PDB entry 5B5Y | X-ray diffraction, 1.75 A resolution | chains A and B

[Chain A (and B)]
Molecule: PtLCIB4
Organism: Phaeodactylum tricornutum
Notes: chain B of this document is another copy of the same molecule, construct and numbering; everything in this record applies to it too
Sequence (284 residues; row label = number of the first residue in the row; numbers below 1 keep their minus sign (Met-14 is residue -14)):
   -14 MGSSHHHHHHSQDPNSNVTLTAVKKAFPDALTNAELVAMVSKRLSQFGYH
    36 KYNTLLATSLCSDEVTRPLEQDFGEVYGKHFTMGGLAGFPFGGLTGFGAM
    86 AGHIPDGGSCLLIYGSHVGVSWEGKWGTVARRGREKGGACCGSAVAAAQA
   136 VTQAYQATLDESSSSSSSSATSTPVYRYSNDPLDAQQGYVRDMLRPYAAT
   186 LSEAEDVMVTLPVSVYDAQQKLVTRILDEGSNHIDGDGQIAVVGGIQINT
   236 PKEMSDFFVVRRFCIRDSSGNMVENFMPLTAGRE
Unresolved in the structure: -14 to 3, 144-165, 263-269 (chain B: -14 to 1, 144-165, 265-269)
Metal / ion sites: Zn2+: Cys46, His102, Cys126
From the paper describing this entry:
  - Zn2+ coordination: Cys46, His102, Cys126
  - catalytic residues: Asp48, Arg116
  - contacts within the chain: Asp48-Arg116 (salt bridge)
  - mutagenesis - S47R, D48A, H88A, R116A: abolished catalytic activity
  - binding site for acetate ion: Phe66, Leu71, Ala84, His88, Gly127
  - conformationally variable residues (domain motion): Ser47

[Interface between chain A and chain B]
Residue-residue contacts - 81 pairs, chain A then chain B:
  Lys36(A) - Arg117(B)  hydrogen bond (backbone-side chain)
  Tyr37(A) - Arg117(B)  hydrogen bond (backbone-side chain)
  Thr39(A) - Arg117(B)  hydrogen bond (backbone-side chain)
  Ser47(A) - Phe66(B)
  Ser47(A) - Thr67(B)  hydrogen bond (backbone-backbone)
  Asp48(A) - Phe66(B)
  Asp48(A) - His88(B)  salt bridge
  Glu49(A) - Lys64(B)
  Glu49(A) - His65(B)
  Glu49(A) - Phe66(B)
  Glu49(A) - His88(B)  salt bridge
  Arg52(A) - Lys64(B)
  Arg52(A) - His65(B)  hydrogen bond (side chain-backbone)
  Arg52(A) - Thr67(B)
  Gln56(A) - Lys64(B)
  Lys64(A) - Glu49(B)
  Lys64(A) - Val50(B)
  Lys64(A) - Pro53(B)
  Lys64(A) - Gln56(B)
  His65(A) - Glu49(B)
  His65(A) - Arg52(B)  hydrogen bond (backbone-side chain)
  Phe66(A) - Ser47(B)
  Phe66(A) - Asp48(B)
  Phe66(A) - Glu49(B)
  Thr67(A) - Ser47(B)  hydrogen bond (backbone-backbone)
  Thr67(A) - Arg52(B)
  Leu71(A) - Gly77(B)
  Leu71(A) - Gly81(B)
  Phe76(A) - Gln171(B)
  Gly77(A) - Leu71(B)
  Gly77(A) - Gln171(B)
  Gly78(A) - Leu168(B)
  Leu79(A) - Leu168(B)  hydrogen bond (backbone-backbone)
  Leu79(A) - Asp169(B)
  Thr80(A) - Leu71(B)
  Thr80(A) - Asp169(B)  hydrogen bond (backbone-side chain)
  Thr80(A) - Gln172(B)
  Gly81(A) - Leu71(B)
  Ala86(A) - Arg119(B)
  Gly87(A) - Arg119(B)  hydrogen bond (backbone-side chain)
  His88(A) - Asp48(B)  salt bridge
  His88(A) - Glu49(B)  salt bridge
  His88(A) - Arg116(B)  hydrogen bond
  His88(A) - Arg119(B)
  Ile89(A) - Arg119(B)  hydrogen bond (backbone-side chain)
  Pro90(A) - Arg117(B)
  Pro90(A) - Gly118(B)
  Asp91(A) - Gly118(B)  hydrogen bond (backbone-backbone)
  Asp91(A) - Arg119(B)  salt bridge
  Asp91(A) - Glu120(B)  hydrogen bond (side chain-backbone)
  Arg116(A) - His88(B)  hydrogen bond
  Arg117(A) - Lys36(B)  hydrogen bond (side chain-backbone)
  Arg117(A) - Tyr37(B)  hydrogen bond (side chain-backbone)
  Arg117(A) - Thr39(B)  hydrogen bond (side chain-backbone)
  Arg117(A) - Leu40(B)
  Arg117(A) - Pro90(B)
  Gly118(A) - Pro90(B)
  Gly118(A) - Asp91(B)  hydrogen bond (backbone-backbone)
  Arg119(A) - Ala86(B)
  Arg119(A) - Gly87(B)  hydrogen bond (side chain-backbone)
  Arg119(A) - His88(B)
  Arg119(A) - Ile89(B)  hydrogen bond (side chain-backbone)
  Arg119(A) - Asp91(B)
  Glu120(A) - Asp91(B)  hydrogen bond (backbone-side chain)
  Pro167(A) - Tyr174(B)  hydrophobic
  Leu168(A) - Gly78(B)
  Leu168(A) - Leu79(B)  hydrogen bond (backbone-backbone)
  Leu168(A) - Arg210(B)
  Leu168(A) - Ile211(B)  hydrophobic
  Leu168(A) - Glu214(B)
  Asp169(A) - Leu79(B)
  Asp169(A) - Thr80(B)  hydrogen bond
  Ala170(A) - Tyr174(B)
  Gln171(A) - Phe76(B)
  Gln171(A) - Gly77(B)
  Gln171(A) - Gln171(B)
  Gln172(A) - Thr80(B)
  Tyr174(A) - Ala170(B)
  Tyr174(A) - Tyr174(B)  hydrogen bond
  Arg210(A) - Leu168(B)
  Ile211(A) - Leu168(B)  hydrophobic
Other interface residues (no listed pair), chain A (46 interface residues in all): Asn38, Leu40, Tyr62, Asp166, Met178, Leu207, Glu214
Other interface residues (no listed pair), chain B (47 interface residues in all): Asn38, Asp166, Pro167, Met178, Leu207
The authors on this interface:
  - specific contacts: His88(A)-Arg116(B) (pi stacking), Arg116(A)-His88(B)

[Summary]
46 residues of chain A face 47 of chain B across their interface; the contacts include 25 hydrogen bonds and 5
salt bridges. Polar pairs include Asp48(A)-His88(B), Glu49(A)-His88(B) and Asp91(A)-Arg119(B). The paper
describes pi stacking between His88(A) and Arg116(B); a contact between Arg116(A) and His88(B). The paper
reports catalytic residues Asp48(A) and Arg116(A); S47R, D48A and H88A of chain A, among others, abolish
catalytic activity.
Chain A and chain B are both PtLCIB4 (Phaeodactylum tricornutum); the structure, Crystal structure of PtLCIB4,
a homolog of the limiting CO2-inducible protein LCIB, was determined by X-ray diffraction together with 5B5Z,
5B60 and 5K5W from the same study.
